PDB entry 4MC0 | X-ray diffraction, 2.70 A resolution | chain A

== Chain A ==
Name: Putative sesquiterpene cyclase
Organism: Kitasatospora setae
Notes: EC 4.2.3.-
Reference sequence: E4MYY0 (E4MYY0_KITSK); residue numbers follow UniProt; this construct covers 1-338
Amino-acid sequence (346 residues; row label = number of the first residue in the row):
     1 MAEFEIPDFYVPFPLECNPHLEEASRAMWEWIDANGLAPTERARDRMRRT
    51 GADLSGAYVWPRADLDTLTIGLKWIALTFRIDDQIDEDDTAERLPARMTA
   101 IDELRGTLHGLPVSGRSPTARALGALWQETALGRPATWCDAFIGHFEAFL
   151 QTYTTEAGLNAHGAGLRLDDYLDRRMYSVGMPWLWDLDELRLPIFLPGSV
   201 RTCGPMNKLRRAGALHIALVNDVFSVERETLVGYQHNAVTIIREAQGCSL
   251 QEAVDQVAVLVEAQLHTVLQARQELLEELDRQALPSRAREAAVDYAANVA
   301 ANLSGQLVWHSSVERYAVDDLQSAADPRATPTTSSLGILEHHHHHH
Unresolved in the structure: 1-3, 86-92, 115-116, 161-165, 230-233, 313-346
Construct notes: expression tag (339-346)
Swiss-Prot annotation at these positions:
  - motif: Asp-82 to Glu-87 (DDXXXE motif), Asn-221 to Glu-229 (NXXXSXXXE motif)
  - binding site (Mg(2+)): Asp-82, Glu-87, Asn-221, Ser-225, Glu-229
  - binding site (substrate): Arg-175, Arg-228
  - site: Phe-149 (Important for the cation stabilization at C-11)
  - mutagenesis: Ser-55 (S55W: Loss of synthase activity), Asp-82 (D82N: Loss of synthase activity at pH 7.0. Strongly reduced synthase activity at pH 8.5), Phe-149 (F149L: Loss of synthase activity at pH 7.0. Strongly reduced synthase activity at pH 8.5; F149W: No effect on synthase activity at pH 7 and 8.5), Met-181 (M181H: Loss of synthase activity at pH 7.0. Strongly reduced synthase activity at pH 8.5; M181K: Loss of synthase activity), Trp-309 (W309F/L/Y: No effect on synthase activity at pH 7 and 8.5), His-310 (H310S: Loss of synthase activity), Arg-315 (R315K: No effect on synthase activity at pH 7 and 8.5), Tyr-316 (Y316F: No effect on synthase activity at pH 7 and 8.5)

== Overview ==
UniProt lists 5 Mg2+-binding residues, substrate-binding residues Arg-175 and Arg-228 and 8 mutagenesis sites.
Chain A is Putative sesquiterpene cyclase (Kitasatospora setae); the structure, Hedycaryol apo, was determined
by X-ray diffraction (same publication as 4MC3 and 4MC8).
